PDB entry 3GAL | X-ray diffraction, 1.90 A resolution | chain A

== Chain A ==
Molecule: Galectin-7
From: Homo sapiens
UniProt: P47929 (LEG7_HUMAN); residue numbers follow UniProt; this construct covers 1-135
Sequence (135 residues; numbered 1 to 135; the number before each row is that of its first residue):
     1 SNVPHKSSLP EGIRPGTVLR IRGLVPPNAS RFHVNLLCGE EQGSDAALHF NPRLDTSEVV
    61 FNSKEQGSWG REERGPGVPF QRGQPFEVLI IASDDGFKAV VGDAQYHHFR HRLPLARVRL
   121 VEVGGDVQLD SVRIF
Unresolved in the structure: 1
Ligand contacts: 2-amino-2-deoxy-beta-D-galactopyranose (1GN): His-49, Asn-51, Arg-53, Val-60, Asn-62, Trp-69, Glu-72

== In short ==
Bound to chain A: 2-amino-2-deoxy-beta-D-galactopyranose.
Chain A is Galectin-7 (Homo sapiens); the structure, Crystal structure of human galectin-7 in complex with
galactosamine, was determined by X-ray diffraction (same publication as 1BKZ, 2GAL, 4GAL and 5GAL).
